Entry 4DRF (X-ray diffraction, 2.60 A resolution); this record covers chains A and B.

Chain A:
Protein: Metallophosphoesterase
Source organism: Clostridium thermocellum
Notes: fragment: C-terminal half of bacterial Pnkp
UniProtKB: A3DJ38 (A3DJ38_CLOTH); residues 445-870 here = UniProt positions 445-870
Sequence (427 residues; each row starts with the number of its first residue):
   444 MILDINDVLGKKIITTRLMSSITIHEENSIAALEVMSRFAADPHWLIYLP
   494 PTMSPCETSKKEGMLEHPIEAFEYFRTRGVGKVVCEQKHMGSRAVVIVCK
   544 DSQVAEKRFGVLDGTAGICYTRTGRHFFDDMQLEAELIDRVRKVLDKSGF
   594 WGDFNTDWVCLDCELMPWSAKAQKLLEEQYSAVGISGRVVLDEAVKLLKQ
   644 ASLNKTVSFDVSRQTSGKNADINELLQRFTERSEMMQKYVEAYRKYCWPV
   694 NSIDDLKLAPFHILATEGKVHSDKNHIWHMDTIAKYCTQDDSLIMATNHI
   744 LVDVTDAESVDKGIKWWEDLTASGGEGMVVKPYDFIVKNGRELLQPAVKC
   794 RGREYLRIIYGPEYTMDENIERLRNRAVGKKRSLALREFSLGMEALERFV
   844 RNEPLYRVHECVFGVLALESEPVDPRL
Disordered / not traced: 444-451, 649-659
Sequence notes: initiating methionine (444)

Chain B:
Protein: Methyltransferase type 12
Source organism: Clostridium thermocellum
Notes: fragment: N-terminal half of bacterial Hen1
UniProtKB: A3DJ37 (A3DJ37_CLOTH); numbering as in UniProt (aligned over 1-230)
Sequence (230 residues; each row starts with the number of its first residue):
     1 MILTITYTQPPATDLGYLLHKNPSRPQTFELNHGKAHIFYPEATSERCTV
    51 ALLLDIDPIDLARGKKGSSGEGGLFDYVNDRPYVSSSFMSVAISRVFGTA
   101 MSGKCKEKPELAAIKLPLKAKIMMLPCKGGEEIIYRLFEPLGYKVDVEGY
   151 MLDEKFPEWGKSRYYTVSLEGEVRVRDLLNHIYVLIPVLDSEKHYWVGED
   201 EIDKLFQHGEGWLVDHPEKELITGRYLIRK
Disordered / not traced: 62-72, 197-202, 224-230

How chain A and chain B interact:
Contacting residue pairs (84):
  Leu619(A) with Trp159(B), hydrophobic
  Glu620(A) with Leu152(B); Trp159(B)
  Gln622(A) with Phe75(B)
  Tyr623(A) with Leu74(B); Phe75(B)
  Ser624(A) with Leu152(B); Trp159(B)
  Ala625(A) with Leu152(B), hydrophobic; Tyr164(B)
  Val626(A) with Val78(B); Asn79(B); Asp80(B)
  Ile628(A) with Met124(B); Tyr150(B), hydrophobic; Met151(B); Leu152(B); Tyr164(B), hydrophobic
  Ser629(A) with Asp80(B); Tyr83(B); Met124(B); Tyr164(B)
  Gly630(A) with Tyr83(B)
  Arg631(A) with Glu154(B), salt bridge
  Val632(A) with Met123(B), hydrophobic; Tyr150(B)
  Val633(A) with Met1(B), hydrophobic; Ile2(B); Tyr83(B); Met124(B), hydrophobic
  Glu636(A) with Ile2(B); Met123(B)
  Ala637(A) with Ile2(B)
  Leu640(A) with Ile2(B), hydrophobic; Thr4(B); Phe39(B); Pro41(B)
  Leu641(A) with Phe39(B), hydrophobic; Leu53(B), hydrophobic
  Gln643(A) with Pro41(B); Glu42(B)
  Ala644(A) with Phe39(B), hydrophobic; Tyr40(B); Pro41(B), hydrophobic
  Asn647(A) with Pro41(B), hydrogen bond (side chain-backbone)
  Gly660(A) with Thr28(B); Phe29(B)
  Lys661(A) with Gln27(B); Thr28(B), hydrogen bond (backbone-backbone)
  Asn662(A) with Arg25(B), hydrogen bond; Pro26(B)
  Ala663(A) with Pro26(B), hydrogen bond (backbone-backbone); Thr28(B)
  Ile665(A) with Phe39(B), hydrophobic
  Leu668(A) with His37(B)
  Arg671(A) with Asp55(B), salt bridge
  Phe672(A) with His37(B); Leu53(B), hydrophobic; Leu54(B); Asp55(B)
  Arg675(A) with Asp55(B), salt bridge; Tyr83(B)
  Met679(A) with Tyr83(B)
  Tyr686(A) with Asp153(B), hydrogen bond; Trp159(B), hydrophobic
  Arg687(A) with Asp153(B), salt bridge; Glu154(B), salt bridge; Phe156(B)
  Cys690(A) with Phe156(B), hydrophobic; Trp159(B), hydrophobic
  Ile801(A) with Leu74(B)
  Ile802(A) with Leu74(B); Val78(B)
  Gly804(A) with Val78(B)
  Pro805(A) with Tyr83(B)
  Glu806(A) with Tyr83(B), hydrogen bond
  Asn812(A) with Pro58(B)
  Arg815(A) with Asp57(B), salt bridge; Ile59(B)
  Leu816(A) with Ile59(B), hydrophobic
  Pro868(A) with Gly73(B); Leu74(B); Tyr77(B), hydrophobic
  Arg869(A) with Tyr77(B)
Interface residues without a listed pair, chain A (49 interface residues in all): Leu618, Leu634, Tyr682, Val683, Tyr803, Asp867
Interface residues without a listed pair, chain B (46 interface residues in all): Glu30, Lys35, Ala51, Ile56, Asp60, Pro82, Val84, Lys155, Ser162

Summary:
The interface between chain A and chain B involves 49 residues on one side and 46 on the other, with 6
hydrogen bonds and 6 salt bridges. Polar contacts include Arg631(A)-Glu154(B), Arg671(A)-Asp55(B) and
Arg675(A)-Asp55(B).
Here chain A is Metallophosphoesterase and chain B is Methyltransferase type 12, both from Clostridium
thermocellum. Entry 4DRF (Crystal Structure of Bacterial Pnkp-C/Hen1-N Heterodimer) was determined by X-ray
diffraction (same publication as 4DQZ and 4E6N).
